4HUG - chains A and C of the 3 polymer chains in the assembly; structure by X-ray diffraction, 1.64 A resolution.

# Chain A
Name: Ribonuclease H
Source organism: Bacillus halodurans
Notes: EC 3.1.26.4
Reference sequence: Q9KEI9 (RNH1_BACHD); residue numbers follow UniProt; this construct covers 61-194
Sequence (134 residues; each row starts with the number of its first residue):
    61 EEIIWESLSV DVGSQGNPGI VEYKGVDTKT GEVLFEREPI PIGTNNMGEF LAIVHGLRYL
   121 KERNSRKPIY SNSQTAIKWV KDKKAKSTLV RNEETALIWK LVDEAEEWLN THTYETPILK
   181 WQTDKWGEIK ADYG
Construct notes: engineered mutation Asn132 (Asp in Q9KEI9)
Ion coordination: Mg2+: Asp71, Glu109
UniProt features mapped onto this chain:
  - binding site (Mg(2+)): Asp71, Glu109, Asp192
  - mutagenesis: Glu109 (E109Q: Loss of activity), Glu188 (E188A: Strongly reduces activity; E188Q: No effect), Asp192 (D192N: Strongly reduced activity with manganese. Loss of activity with magnesium)

# Chain C
Molecule: 12-nt DNA strand
Sequence (12 nucleotides; row label = number of the first residue in the row):
     1 CGCGAAXXCG CG
Modified residues: UCL (5-chloro-2'-deoxyuridine 5'-(dihydrogen phosphate)) at position 7; UCL (5-chloro-2'-deoxyuridine 5'-(dihydrogen phosphate)) at position 8

# Chain A / chain C interface
Pairs across the interface (19; chain A residue first):
  Asn77(A) - DC1(C)  hydrogen bond to the base
  Asn77(A) - DG2(C)  hydrogen bond to the sugar
  Pro78(A) - DC1(C)  phosphate contact
  Pro78(A) - DG2(C)  sugar contact
  Thr104(A) - DG2(C)  sugar contact
  Thr104(A) - DC3(C)  hydrogen bond to the phosphate
  Asn106(A) - DG2(C)  hydrogen bond to the phosphate
  Asn106(A) - DC3(C)  hydrogen bond to the sugar
  Thr135(A) - DC3(C)  phosphate contact
  Thr135(A) - DG4(C)  sugar contact
  Lys138(A) - DG4(C)  phosphate contact
  Lys138(A) - DA5(C)  phosphate contact
  Trp139(A) - DC3(C)  phosphate contact
  Trp139(A) - DG4(C)  hydrogen bond to the phosphate
  Lys146(A) - DC3(C)  sugar contact
  Lys146(A) - DG4(C)  phosphate contact
  Ser147(A) - DC3(C)  hydrogen bond to the phosphate
  Thr148(A) - DC3(C)  hydrogen bond to the phosphate
  Leu149(A) - DC3(C)  phosphate contact
Interface residues without a listed pair, chain A (12 interface residues in all): Met107

# Summary
12 residues of chain A and 5 residues of chain C are in contact, with 8 hydrogen bonds. Polar pairs include
Asn77(A)-DC1(C), Asn77(A)-DG2(C) and Asn106(A)-DC3(C). From UniProt: 3 Mg2+-binding residues and 3 mutagenesis
sites on chain A.
Chain A is Ribonuclease H (Bacillus halodurans) and chain C is a 12-nt DNA strand; the structure, Structure of
5-chlorouracil modified A:U base pairs, was determined by X-ray diffraction (same publication as 4HTU, 4HUE
and 4HUF).
